Entry 8UGQ (electron microscopy, 3.17 A resolution); this record covers chains B and M of the 22 polymer chains in the assembly.

# Chain B
Name: Capsid protein
From: Maize streak virus genotype A (isolate Nigeria)
UniProtKB: P06448 (CAPSD_MSVN); residues 1-243 here = UniProt positions 1-243
Sequence (243 residues; numbered 1 to 243; the number before each row is that of its first residue):
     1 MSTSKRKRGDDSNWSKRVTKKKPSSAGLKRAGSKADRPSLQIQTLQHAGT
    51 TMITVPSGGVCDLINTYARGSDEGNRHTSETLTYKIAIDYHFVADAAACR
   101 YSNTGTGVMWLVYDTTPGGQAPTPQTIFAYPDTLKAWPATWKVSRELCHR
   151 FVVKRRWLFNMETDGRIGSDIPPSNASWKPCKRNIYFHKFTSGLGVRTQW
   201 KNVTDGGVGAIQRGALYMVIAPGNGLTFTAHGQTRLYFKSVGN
Unresolved in the structure: 1-28
Curated features (UniProtKB/Swiss-Prot):
  - motif: Met1 to Ser24 (Bipartite nuclear localization signal)
  - mutagenesis: Arg6 (R6T: Abolishes nuclear localization; when associated with N-7; N-20 and N-21), Lys7 (K7N: Abolishes nuclear localization; when associated with T-6; N-20 and N-21), Lys20 (K20N: Abolishes nuclear localization; when associated with T-6; N-7 and N-21), Lys21 (K21N: Abolishes nuclear localization; when associated with T-6; N-7 and N-20)

# Chain M
Molecule: 9-nt DNA strand
From: Maize streak virus genotype A (isolate Nigeria)
Sequence (9 nucleotides; each row starts with the number of its first residue):
   900 CGAACCCCA

# Chain B / chain M interface
Residue-residue contacts - 12 pairs, chain B then chain M:
  Lys29(B) with DG901(M), base contact; DC905(M), base contact
  Asp36(B) with DC904(M), hydrogen bond to the base
  Ser39(B) with DC904(M), hydrogen bond to the phosphate; DC905(M), hydrogen bond to the phosphate
  Leu40(B) with DC904(M), sugar contact
  Ile42(B) with DC904(M), phosphate contact
  Lys85(B) with DC904(M), base contact
  Phe190(B) with DA903(M), stacking on the base
  Arg235(B) with DC904(M), salt bridge to the phosphate
  Tyr237(B) with DA903(M), phosphate contact; DC904(M), hydrogen bond to the phosphate
Other interface residues (no listed pair), chain M (6 interface residues in all): DC900, DA902

# Overview
Chain B and chain M form an interface of 9 and 6 residues respectively, with 4 hydrogen bonds, 1 salt bridge
and 1 aromatic stacking contact. Polar contacts include Asp36(B)-DC904(M), Ser39(B)-DC904(M) and
Ser39(B)-DC905(M). UniProt lists 4 mutagenesis sites on chain B.
Chain B is Capsid protein and chain M is a 9-nt DNA strand, both from Maize streak virus genotype A (isolate
Nigeria); the structure, CryoEM Structure of Maize Streak Virus (MSV) - Geminivirus, was determined by
electron microscopy.
